Entry 5TJE (X-ray diffraction, 3.20 A resolution); this record covers chains A and G of the 5 polymer chains in the assembly.

Chain A:
Name: H-2 class I histocompatibility antigen, D-B alpha chain
Organism: Mus musculus
UniProtKB: P01899 (HA11_MOUSE); residues 1-276 here correspond to UniProt positions 25-300 (UniProt number = residue number + 24)
Chain sequence (276 residues; each row starts with the number of its first residue):
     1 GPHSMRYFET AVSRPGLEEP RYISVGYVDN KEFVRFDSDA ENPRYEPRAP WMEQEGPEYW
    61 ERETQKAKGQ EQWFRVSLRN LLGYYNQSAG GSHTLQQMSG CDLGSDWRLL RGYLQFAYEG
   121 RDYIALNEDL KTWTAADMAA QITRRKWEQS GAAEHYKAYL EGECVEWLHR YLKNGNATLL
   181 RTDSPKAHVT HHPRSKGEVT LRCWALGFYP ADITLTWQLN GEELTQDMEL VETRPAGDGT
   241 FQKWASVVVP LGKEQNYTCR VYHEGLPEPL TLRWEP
Disordered / not traced: 1
Disulfides: C101-C164, C203-C259

Chain G:
Name: ALPHA CHAIN OF MURINE T CELL RECEPTOR p14
Organism: Mus musculus
Chain sequence (205 residues; each row starts with the number of its first residue):
     1 QQKEKHDQQQ VRQSPQSLTV WEGGTTVLTC SYEDSTFNYF PWYQQFPGEG PALLISILSV
    61 SDKKEDGRFT TFFNKREKKL SLHIIDSQPG DSATYFCAAL YGNEKITFGA GTKLTIKPNI
   121 QNPEPAVYQL KDPRSQDSTL CLFTDFDSQI NVPKTMESGT FITDKCVLDM KAMDSKSNGA
   181 IAWSNQTSFT CQDIFKETNA TYPSS
Disordered / not traced: 1-8, 121-205
Disulfides: C30-C97

Chain A / chain G interface:
Residue-residue contacts (10):
  R62(A) - D34(G)  salt bridge
  R62(A) - T36(G)
  R62(A) - Y101(G)
  R62(A) - E104(G)  salt bridge
  E63(A) - Y101(G)
  K66(A) - N103(G)  hydrogen bond (backbone-side chain)
  G69(A) - N103(G)
  Q70(A) - N103(G)
  H155(A) - L58(G)
  E163(A) - Y101(G)  hydrogen bond
Also at the interface, not in a pair above, chain A (10 interface residues in all): Q65, E154, A158
Also at the interface, not in a pair above, chain G (10 interface residues in all): N38, Y39, V60, K105

Overview:
Chain A and chain G each contribute 10 residues to their interface, with 2 hydrogen bonds and 2 salt bridges.
Among the polar pairs are R62(A)-D34(G), R62(A)-E104(G) and K66(A)-N103(G).
Here chain A is H-2 class I histocompatibility antigen, D-B alpha chain and chain G is ALPHA CHAIN OF MURINE T
CELL RECEPTOR p14, both from Mus musculus. Entry 5TJE (Murine class I major histocompatibility complex H-2Db
in complex with LCMV-derived gp33 and T cell receptor ...) was determined by X-ray diffraction.
